Entry 5HYQ (X-ray diffraction, 2.48 A resolution); this record covers chains A and B of the 3 polymer chains in the assembly.

== Chain A ==
Protein: Cetuximab light chain
Source organism: Mus MUSCULUS, homo sapiens
Amino-acid sequence (214 residues; row label = number of the first residue in the row):
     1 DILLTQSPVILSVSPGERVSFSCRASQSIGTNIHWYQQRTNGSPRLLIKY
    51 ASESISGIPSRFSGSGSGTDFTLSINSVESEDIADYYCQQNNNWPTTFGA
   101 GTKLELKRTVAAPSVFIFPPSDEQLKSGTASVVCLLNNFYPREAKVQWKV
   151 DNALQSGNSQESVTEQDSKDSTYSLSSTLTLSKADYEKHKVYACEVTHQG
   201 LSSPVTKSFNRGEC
Disordered / not traced: 214
Disulfide bonds: C23-C88, C134-C194

== Chain B ==
Protein: Cetuximab heavy chain
Source organism: Mus MUSCULUS, homo sapiens
Amino-acid sequence (221 residues; row label = number of the first residue in the row):
     1 QVQLKQSGPGLVQPSQSLSITCTVSGFSLTNYGVHWVRQSPGKGLEWLGV
    51 IWSGGNTDYNTPFTSRLSINKDNSKSQVFFKMNSLQSNDTAIYYCARALT
   101 YYDYEFAYWGQGTLVTVSAASTKGPSVFPLAPSSKSTSGGTAALGCLVKD
   151 YFPEPVTVSWNSGALTSGVHTFPAVLQSSGLYSLSSVVTVPSSSLGTQTY
   201 ICNVNHKPSNTKVDKRVEPKS
Disordered / not traced: 221
Disulfide bonds: C22-C95, C146-C202

== How chain A and chain B interact ==
Contacting residue pairs - 68 pairs, chain A then chain B:
  H34(A) with E105(B)
  Y36(A) with Y104(B); E105(B); F106(B), hydrogen bond (side chain-backbone); W109(B)
  Q38(A) with Q39(B), hydrogen bond; Y94(B), hydrogen bond
  S43(A) with Y94(B); W109(B); G110(B), hydrogen bond (side chain-backbone); Q111(B)
  P44(A) with W109(B), hydrogen bond (backbone-side chain)
  L46(A) with F106(B); A107(B), hydrophobic
  K49(A) with L99(B)
  Y50(A) with D103(B), hydrogen bond; E105(B)
  Y87(A) with Q39(B); L45(B), hydrophobic
  Q89(A) with Y104(B), hydrogen bond (side chain-backbone); F106(B)
  N91(A) with Y104(B)
  W94(A) with W47(B); Y59(B); T61(B)
  P95(A) with W47(B), hydrophobic; N60(B)
  T96(A) with W47(B)
  F98(A) with L45(B), hydrophobic
  F116(A) with K135(B); S136(B); A143(B), hydrophobic
  I117(A) with K135(B), hydrogen bond (backbone-backbone)
  F118(A) with L130(B); A131(B); S136(B); A143(B); L144(B), hydrophobic
  S121(A) with F128(B); P129(B)
  D122(A) with K220(B), salt bridge
  E123(A) with F128(B)
  Q124(A) with F128(B); L147(B); K149(B)
  S131(A) with L147(B); K149(B)
  V133(A) with L130(B), hydrophobic
  L135(A) with F172(B), hydrophobic
  N137(A) with H170(B), hydrogen bond; T189(B)
  N138(A) with H170(B), hydrogen bond
  Q160(A) with V175(B); L176(B), hydrogen bond (side chain-backbone); Q177(B)
  E161(A) with V175(B)
  S162(A) with F172(B); P173(B), hydrogen bond (side chain-backbone); V175(B)
  V163(A) with P173(B)
  T164(A) with F172(B); P173(B)
  S174(A) with H170(B), hydrogen bond; F172(B)
  L175(A) with F172(B)
  S176(A) with F172(B)
  S208(A) with K135(B), hydrogen bond (backbone-side chain)
  F209(A) with K135(B)
Other interface residues (no listed pair), chain A (41 interface residues in all): G42, I55, S127, T129
Other interface residues (no listed pair), chain B (43 interface residues in all): V37, G112, T137, S138, T141, T171, S185, V187, K215

== Summary ==
41 residues of chain A and 43 residues of chain B are in contact; the contacts include 14 hydrogen bonds and 1
salt bridge. Among the polar pairs are D122(A)-K220(B), Y36(A)-F106(B) and Q38(A)-Q39(B).
Chain A is Cetuximab light chain and chain B is Cetuximab heavy chain, both from Mus MUSCULUS, homo sapiens;
the structure, Cetuximab Fab in complex with amidated meditope, was determined by X-ray diffraction (same
publication as 5ESQ, 5HPM, 5ICX, 5ICY, 5ICZ, 5ID0 and 5ID1).
